2YHY - chain A; structure by X-ray diffraction, 1.82 A resolution.

== Chain A ==
Name: Bifunctional udp-N-acetylglucosamine 2-epimerase/N-acetylmannosamine kinase
Organism: Homo sapiens
Notes: EC 2.7.1.60; fragment: n-acetylmannosamine kinase domain, residues 406-720
UniProtKB: Q9Y223 (GLCNE_HUMAN); numbering as in UniProt (aligned over 406-720)
Amino-acid sequence (343 residues; numbered 378 to 720; the number before each row is that of its first residue):
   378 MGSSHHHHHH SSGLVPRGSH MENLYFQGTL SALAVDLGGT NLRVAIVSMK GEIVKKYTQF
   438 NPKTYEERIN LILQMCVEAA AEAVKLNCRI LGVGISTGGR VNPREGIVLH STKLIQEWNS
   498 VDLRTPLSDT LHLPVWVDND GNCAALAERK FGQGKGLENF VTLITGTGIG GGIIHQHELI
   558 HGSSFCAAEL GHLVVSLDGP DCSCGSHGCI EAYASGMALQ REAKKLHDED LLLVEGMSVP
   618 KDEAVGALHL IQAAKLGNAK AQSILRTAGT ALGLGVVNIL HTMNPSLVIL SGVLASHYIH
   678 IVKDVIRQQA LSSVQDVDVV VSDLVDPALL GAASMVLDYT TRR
Unresolved in the structure: 378-404, 616-620, 718-720
Sequence notes: expression tag (378-405)
Metal / ion sites: Mg2+: D413 (together with ADP); Ca2+: N516, G548, A564, A565; Zn2+: H569, C579, C581, C586
Residues lining bound ligands:
  - nonaethylene glycol (2PE): V431, K432, K433, Y434, E459
  - ADP (adenosine-5'-diphosphate): D413, G415, G416, T417, N418, R420, G543, T544, G545, G593, M594, Q597, A624, L625, V670, L671
  - 2-acetamido-2-deoxy-alpha-D-mannopyranose (BM3): G475, G476, R477, S488, T489, L491, I492, N516, D517, G518, G545, I546, G547, E566, H569, E588
Curated features (UniProtKB/Swiss-Prot):
  - active site: D517
  - binding site (Mg(2+)): D413
  - binding site (an N-acyl-D-mannosamine 6-phosphate): G416, G476, R477, T489, N516, D517, G545, H569, E588
  - binding site (ADP): T417, N418, R420
  - binding site (an N-acyl-D-mannosamine): G476, R477, T489, N516, D517, E566, H569, E588
  - binding site (Zn(2+)): H569, C579, C581, C586
What the authors report for this chain:
  - binding site for ADP: D413, T417, N418, R420, D517, T544, G545, Q597
  - Mg2+ coordination: D413
  - binding site for ADP: L625, V670 (proposed by the authors, not directly observed)
  - catalytic residues: D517
  - mutagenesis - D517N (100-fold): decreased binding to ManNAc
  - disease-associated variants - I587T: decreased catalytic activity on ManNAc
  - mutagenesis - D517A, D517N: abolished catalytic activity on 2-acetamido-2-deoxy-alpha-D-mannopyranose
  - mutagenesis - D517N (100-fold): decreased binding to 2-acetamido-2-deoxy-alpha-D-mannopyranose
  - disease-associated variants - N519S, F528C, I587T, A631T, A631V, M712T: decreased catalytic activity on 2-acetamido-2-deoxy-alpha-D-mannopyranose

== Summary ==
Ligands of chain A: 2-acetamido-2-deoxy-alpha-D-mannopyranose, nonaethylene glycol and ADP. Curated annotation
(UniProt) lists active-site residue D517, Mg2+-binding residue D413, 9 N-acyl-D-mannosamine
6-phosphate-binding residues and 3 ADP-binding residues. From the paper: the catalytic residue D517; N519S,
F528C and I587T, among others, reduce catalytic activity on 2-acetamido-2-deoxy-alpha-D-mannopyranose; 8
substitutions were tested in all.
Chain A is Bifunctional udp-N-acetylglucosamine 2-epimerase/N-acetylmannosamine kinase (Homo sapiens); the
structure, Structure of N-Acetylmannosamine kinase in complex with N- acetylmannosamine and ADP, was
determined by X-ray diffraction together with 2YHW and 2YI1 from the same study.
